Entry 7CNA (X-ray diffraction, 1.60 A resolution); this record covers chains D and F of the 6 polymer chains in the assembly.

[Chain D]
Name: Spindlin-1
Source organism: Homo sapiens
UniProt: Q9Y657 (SPIN1_HUMAN); residues 51-262 here = UniProt positions 51-262
Amino-acid sequence (212 residues; numbered 51 to 262; the number before each row is that of its first residue):
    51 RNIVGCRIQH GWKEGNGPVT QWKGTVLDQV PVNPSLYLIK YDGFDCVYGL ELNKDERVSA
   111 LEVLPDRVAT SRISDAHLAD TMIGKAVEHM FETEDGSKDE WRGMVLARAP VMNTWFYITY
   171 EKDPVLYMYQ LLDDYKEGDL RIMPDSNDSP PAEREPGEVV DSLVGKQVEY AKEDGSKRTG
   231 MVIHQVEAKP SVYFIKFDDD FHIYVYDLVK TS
Not modelled in the structure: 197-202
Small-molecule neighbours:
  - benzamidine (BEN), molecule 1: Asp183, Lys186, Glu187
  - benzamidine (BEN), molecule 2: Gly207, Glu208, Gln235, Val236, Glu237, Pro240
Curated features (UniProtKB/Swiss-Prot):
  - region (Histone H3K4me3 and H3R8me2a binding): Gly93 to Tyr98, Glu142, Asp250 to His252
  - site (Histone H3K4me3 and H3R8me2a binding): Asp173, Gln180, Asp184
  - modified residue (Phosphoserine): Ser109, Ser124, Ser199
  - mutagenesis: Trp62 (W62A: Decreased binding to histone H3 trimethylated at both 'Lys-4' and 'Lys-9' (H3K4me3K9me3)), Trp72 (W72A/R: Impaired binding to histone H3K4me3 and H3R8me2a and impaired ability to activate the Wnt signaling pathway ...), Tyr91 (Y91A: Decreased binding to histone H3 trimethylated at both 'Lys-4' and 'Lys-9' (H3K4me3K9me3)), Tyr98 (Y98A: Decreased binding to histone H3 trimethylated at both 'Lys-4' and 'Lys-9' (H3K4me3K9me3) ...), Ser109 (S109A: Impaired phosphorylation), Ser124 (S124A: Impaired phosphorylation), Phe141 (F141A: Impaired binding to histone H3K4me3 and H3R8me2a and impaired ability to activate the Wnt signaling pathway. Impaired ability to activate expression of pre-rRNA ...), Glu142 (E142A: Impaired binding to histone H3K4me3 and H3R8me2a), Tyr170 (Y170A: Impaired binding to histone H3K4me3 and H3R8me2a and impaired ability to activate the Wnt signaling pathway. Impaired ability to activate expression of pre-rRNA), Tyr177 (Y177A: Impaired binding to histone H3K4me3 and H3R8me2a), Asp184 (D184A/R: Impaired binding to histone H3K4me3 and H3R8me2a), Asp189 (D189A/R: Impaired binding to histone H3K4me3), 1 further mutagenesis entry in UniProt
From the paper describing this entry:
  - binding site for Ala-arg-thr-M3L-gln-thr-ala-arg-M3L-ser-thr: Trp62, Trp72, Tyr91, Asp95, Cys96, Tyr98, Phe141, Trp151, Tyr170, Asp173, Tyr177, Asp184, Asp189
  - mutagenesis - W62A, W62A/W72A (10-fold), W72A, Y91A, Y98A, F141A (40-fold): decreased binding to Ala-arg-thr-M3L-gln-thr-ala-arg-M3L-ser-thr

[Chain F]
Name: Ala-arg-thr-M3L-gln-thr-ala-arg-M3L-ser-gly
Amino-acid sequence (12 residues; numbered 1 to 12; the number before each row is that of its first residue):
     1 ARTKQTARKS GG
Not modelled in the structure: 12
Modified residues: Lys4 (N-trimethyllysine; M3L); Lys9 (N-trimethyllysine; M3L)

[Interface between chain D and chain F]
Contacting residue pairs (36):
  Trp62(D) with Lys9(F)
  Glu64(D) with Gly11(F)
  Trp72(D) with Lys9(F)
  Tyr91(D) with Lys9(F)
  Gly93(D) with Thr6(F)
  Phe94(D) with Thr6(F); Arg8(F); Lys9(F)
  Asp95(D) with Thr6(F), hydrogen bond; Ala7(F), hydrogen bond (backbone-backbone)
  Cys96(D) with Ala7(F), hydrogen bond (backbone-backbone); Arg8(F)
  Tyr98(D) with Arg8(F); Lys9(F), hydrogen bond (side chain-backbone)
  Met140(D) with Ala1(F)
  Phe141(D) with Ala1(F); Arg2(F); Thr3(F); Lys4(F)
  Glu142(D) with Ala1(F), hydrogen bond (side chain-backbone); Arg2(F), hydrogen bond (backbone-backbone); Thr3(F), hydrogen bond (backbone-side chain)
  Trp151(D) with Lys4(F)
  Tyr170(D) with Lys4(F)
  Asp173(D) with Lys4(F); Arg8(F), salt bridge
  Val175(D) with Arg8(F)
  Tyr177(D) with Lys4(F); Ala7(F); Arg8(F), hydrogen bond
  Tyr179(D) with Arg2(F); Lys4(F)
  Gln180(D) with Arg2(F), hydrogen bond (backbone-side chain)
  Asp184(D) with Arg2(F), salt bridge
  Asp189(D) with Ala1(F)
  His252(D) with Arg8(F), hydrogen bond
Interface residues without a listed pair, chain D (24 interface residues in all): His139, Asp183

[Summary]
24 residues of chain D face 9 of chain F across their interface, with 10 hydrogen bonds and 2 salt bridges.
Polar pairs include Asp173(D)-Arg8(F), Asp184(D)-Arg2(F) and Asp95(D)-Thr6(F). From the paper: a binding site
for Ala-arg-thr-M3L-gln-thr-ala-arg-M3L-ser-thr at Trp62(D), Trp72(D) and Tyr91(D) among others; W62A,
W62A/W72A and W72A of chain D, among others, reduce binding to Ala-arg-thr-M3L-gln-thr-ala-arg-M3L-ser-thr; 6
substitutions were tested in all.
Chain D is Spindlin-1 (Homo sapiens) and chain F is Ala-arg-thr-M3L-gln-thr-ala-arg-M3L-ser-gly; the
structure, Crystal structure of Spindlin1/C11orf84 complex bound to histone H3K4me3K9me3 peptide, was
determined by X-ray diffraction.
